PDB entry 2OVH | X-ray diffraction, 2.00 A resolution | chains A and B

== Chain A ==
Name: Progesterone receptor
From: Homo sapiens
Notes: fragment: pr lbd
UniProt: P06401 (PRGR_HUMAN); residues 678-933 here = UniProt positions 678-933
Sequence (256 residues; numbered 678 to 933; the number before each row is that of its first residue):
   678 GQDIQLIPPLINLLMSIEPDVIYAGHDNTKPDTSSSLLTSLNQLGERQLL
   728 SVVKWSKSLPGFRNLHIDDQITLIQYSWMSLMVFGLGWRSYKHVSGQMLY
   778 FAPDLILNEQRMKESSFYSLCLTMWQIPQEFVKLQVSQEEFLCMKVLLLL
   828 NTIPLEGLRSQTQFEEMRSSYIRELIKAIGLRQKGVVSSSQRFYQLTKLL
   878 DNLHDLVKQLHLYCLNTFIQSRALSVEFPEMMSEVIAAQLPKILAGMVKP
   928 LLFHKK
Not modelled in the structure: 678-680, 900-908, 933
Small-molecule neighbours: AS0 (4-[(11beta,17beta)-17-methoxy-17-(methoxymethyl)-3-oxoestra-4,9-dien-11-yl]benzaldehyde oxime): Leu715, Leu718, Asn719, Leu721, Gly722, Glu723, Gln725, Leu726, Trp755, Met756, Met759, Val760, Leu763, Arg766, Phe778, Phe794, Leu797, Met801, Leu887, Tyr890, Cys891, Thr894
Swiss-Prot annotation at these positions:
  - binding site (progesterone): Arg766

== Chain B ==
Name: SMRT peptide
Notes: fragment: SMRT peptide (residues 2337-2352)
Sequence (17 residues; numbered 2259 to 2275; the number before each row is that of its first residue):
  2259 TNMGLEAIIRKALMGKY
Not modelled in the structure: 2259-2261, 2275

== How chain A and chain B interact ==
Residue-residue contacts (20; chain A residue first):
  Glu723(A) with Ile2266(B)
  Leu726(A) with Leu2263(B), hydrophobic
  Leu727(A) with Ala2270(B), hydrophobic
  Val730(A) with Ala2270(B), hydrophobic; Leu2271(B), hydrophobic
  Ser733(A) with Leu2271(B)
  Lys734(A) with Ala2270(B), hydrogen bond (side chain-backbone); Leu2271(B), hydrogen bond (side chain-backbone); Gly2273(B); Lys2274(B), hydrogen bond (side chain-backbone)
  Arg740(A) with Leu2271(B), hydrogen bond (side chain-backbone); Lys2274(B)
  Ile744(A) with Met2272(B), hydrophobic
  Gln747(A) with Leu2271(B)
  Ile748(A) with Arg2268(B); Leu2271(B), hydrophobic
  Ile751(A) with Ile2267(B), hydrophobic
  Gln752(A) with Glu2264(B), hydrogen bond; Ile2267(B)
  Trp755(A) with Leu2263(B), hydrophobic
Other interface residues (no listed pair), chain A (14 interface residues in all): Phe739

== Summary ==
14 residues of chain A face 10 of chain B across their interface; the contacts include 5 hydrogen bonds. Polar
pairs include Lys734(A)-Ala2270(B), Lys734(A)-Leu2271(B) and Lys734(A)-Lys2274(B). Ligands of chain A:
compound AS0. UniProt lists progesterone-binding residue Arg766(A) on chain A.
Chain A is Progesterone receptor (Homo sapiens) and chain B is SMRT peptide; the structure, Progesterone
Receptor with Bound Asoprisnil and a Peptide from the Co-Repressor SMRT, was determined by X-ray diffraction,
deposited together with 2OVM.
